PDB entry 9H80 | electron microscopy, 2.50 A resolution | chains M and F of the 13 polymer chains in the assembly

# Chain M
Name: PelB
Source organism: Pseudomonas aeruginosa
UniProtKB: Q9HZE5 (Q9HZE5_PSEAE); residues 1-1193 here = UniProt positions 1-1193
Sequence (1193 residues; row label = number of the first residue in the row):
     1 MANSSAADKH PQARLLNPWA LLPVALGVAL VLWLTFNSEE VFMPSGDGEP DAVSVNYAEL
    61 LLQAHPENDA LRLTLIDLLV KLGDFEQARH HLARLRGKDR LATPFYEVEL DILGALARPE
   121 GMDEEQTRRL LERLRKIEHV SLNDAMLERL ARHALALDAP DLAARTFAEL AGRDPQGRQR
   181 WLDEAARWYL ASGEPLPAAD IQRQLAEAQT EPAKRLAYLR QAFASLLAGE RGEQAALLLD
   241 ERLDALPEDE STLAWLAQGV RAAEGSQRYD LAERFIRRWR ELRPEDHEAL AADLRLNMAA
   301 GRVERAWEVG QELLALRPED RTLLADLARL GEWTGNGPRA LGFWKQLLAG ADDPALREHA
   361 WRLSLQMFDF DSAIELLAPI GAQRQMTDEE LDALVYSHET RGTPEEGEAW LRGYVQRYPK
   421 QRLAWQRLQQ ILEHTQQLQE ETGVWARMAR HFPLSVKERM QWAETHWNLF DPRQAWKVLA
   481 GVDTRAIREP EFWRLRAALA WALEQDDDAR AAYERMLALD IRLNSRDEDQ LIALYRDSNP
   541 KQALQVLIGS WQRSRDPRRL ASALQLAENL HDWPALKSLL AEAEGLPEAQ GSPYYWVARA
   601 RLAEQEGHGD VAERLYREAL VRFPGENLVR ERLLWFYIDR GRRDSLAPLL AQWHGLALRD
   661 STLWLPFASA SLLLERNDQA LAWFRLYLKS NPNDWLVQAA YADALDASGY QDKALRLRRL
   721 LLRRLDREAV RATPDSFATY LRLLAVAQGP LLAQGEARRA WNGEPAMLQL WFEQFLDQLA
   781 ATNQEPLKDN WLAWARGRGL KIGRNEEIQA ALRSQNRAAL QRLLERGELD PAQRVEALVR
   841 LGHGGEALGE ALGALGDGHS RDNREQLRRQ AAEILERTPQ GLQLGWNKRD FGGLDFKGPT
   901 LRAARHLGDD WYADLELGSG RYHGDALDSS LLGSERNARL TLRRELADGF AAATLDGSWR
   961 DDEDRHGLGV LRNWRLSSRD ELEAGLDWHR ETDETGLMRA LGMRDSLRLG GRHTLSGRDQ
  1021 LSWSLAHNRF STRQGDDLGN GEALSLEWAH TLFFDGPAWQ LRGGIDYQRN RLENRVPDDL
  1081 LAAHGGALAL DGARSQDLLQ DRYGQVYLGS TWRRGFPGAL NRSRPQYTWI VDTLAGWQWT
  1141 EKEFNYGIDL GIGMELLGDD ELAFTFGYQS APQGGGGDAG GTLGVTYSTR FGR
Not modelled in the structure: 1-802
Residues lining bound ligands:
  - phosphatidylethanolamine (PTY), molecule 1: Trp886, Lys897, Leu1162, Phe1164, Thr1165, Phe1166, Leu1183, Gly1184, Val1185
  - phosphatidylethanolamine (PTY), molecule 2: Asp948, Trp974, Leu976, Leu982, Ala984, Leu1009
  - phosphatidylethanolamine (PTY), molecule 3: Leu1015, Ser1016, Asp1019, Trp1048
  - phosphatidylethanolamine (PTY), molecule 4: Trp1048, His1050, Leu1061
  - phosphatidylethanolamine (PTY), molecule 5: Leu1052, Trp1059, Leu1061, Leu1108, Gly1109, Ser1110, Trp1112, Thr1133
  - phosphatidylethanolamine (PTY), molecule 6: Phe1053, Trp1059, Trp1112
  - phosphatidylethanolamine (PTY), molecule 7: Gly1056, Pro1057, Arg1114, Tyr1127, Trp1129, Ile1130, Val1131, Ile1148, Leu1150, Gly1151, Ile1152
  - phosphatidylethanolamine (PTY), molecule 8: Pro1057, Trp1112, Trp1129, Val1131, Thr1133
  - phosphatidylethanolamine (PTY), molecule 9: Glu1155, Leu1156, Leu1157
From the paper describing this entry:
  - contacts within the chain: Tyr922-Arg999, Glu935-Arg999
  - binding site for phosphatidylethanolamine: Leu1150, Ile1152, Phe1164, Phe1166
  - binding site for phosphatidylethanolamine: Lys897 (from molecular simulation)

# Chain F
Name: PelC
Source organism: Pseudomonas aeruginosa
UniProtKB: Q9HZE6 (Q9HZE6_PSEAE); residue numbers follow UniProt; this construct covers 1-172
Sequence (172 residues; each row starts with the number of its first residue):
     1 MQSIRCLALA AVALFMAGCS SFTSESATPL ARGAQWGLVP LLNYSQAPQA GERAEQILLS
    61 VLAEEGVRPR LYPAQPQGDL QLVDDRERQQ RALDWARQQK LAYVVTGSVE EWQYKNGLDG
   121 EPAVGVSLQV LEPASGRVLW STSGARAGWS RESLAGAAQK VLRELVGDLR LE
Not modelled in the structure: 1-18
Residues lining bound ligands:
  - phosphatidylethanolamine (PTY), molecule 1: Cys19, Ser20, Arg146, Ala147, Gly148, Trp149
  - phosphatidylethanolamine (PTY), molecule 2: Trp149, Ser150, Arg151
From the paper describing this entry:
  - binding site for phosphatidylethanolamine: Trp149
  - mutagenesis - W149A: abolished binding to PelB (chain M)

# Interface between chain M and chain F
Pairs across the interface (8; chain M residue first):
  Arg979(M) with Arg151(F)
  Leu1015(M) with Arg151(F), hydrogen bond (backbone-side chain)
  Gly1017(M) with Leu118(F); Asp119(F); Ser150(F)
  Arg1018(M) with Asp119(F), salt bridge; Glu121(F), salt bridge
  Phe1054(M) with Leu118(F), hydrophobic
Also at the interface, not in a pair above, chain M (6 interface residues in all): Ser1016

# Summary
6 residues of chain M and 5 residues of chain F are in contact; the contacts include 1 hydrogen bond and 2
salt bridges. Among the polar pairs are Arg1018(M)-Asp119(F), Arg1018(M)-Glu121(F) and Leu1015(M)-Arg151(F).
From the paper: a binding site for phosphatidylethanolamine at Leu1150(M), Ile1152(M) and Trp149(F) among
others; W149A of chain F abolishes binding to PelB (chain M).
Chain M is PelB and chain F is PelC, both from Pseudomonas aeruginosa; the structure, Structure of the outer
membrane exopolysaccharide transporter PelBC, was determined by electron microscopy.
